PDB entry 3LTF | X-ray diffraction, 3.20 A resolution | chains A and C of the 4 polymer chains in the assembly

Chain A (and C):
Name: Epidermal growth factor receptor
From: Drosophila melanogaster
Notes: EC 2.7.10.-; fragment: ectodomain, residues 100-688; chain C of this document is another copy of the same molecule, construct and numbering; everything in this record applies to it too
Reference sequence: P04412 (P04412_DROME); residues 1-589 here correspond to UniProt positions 100-688 (UniProt number = residue number + 99)
Sequence (601 residues; numbered -5 to 595; the number before each row is that of its first residue; numbers below 1 keep their minus sign (His-5 is residue -5)):
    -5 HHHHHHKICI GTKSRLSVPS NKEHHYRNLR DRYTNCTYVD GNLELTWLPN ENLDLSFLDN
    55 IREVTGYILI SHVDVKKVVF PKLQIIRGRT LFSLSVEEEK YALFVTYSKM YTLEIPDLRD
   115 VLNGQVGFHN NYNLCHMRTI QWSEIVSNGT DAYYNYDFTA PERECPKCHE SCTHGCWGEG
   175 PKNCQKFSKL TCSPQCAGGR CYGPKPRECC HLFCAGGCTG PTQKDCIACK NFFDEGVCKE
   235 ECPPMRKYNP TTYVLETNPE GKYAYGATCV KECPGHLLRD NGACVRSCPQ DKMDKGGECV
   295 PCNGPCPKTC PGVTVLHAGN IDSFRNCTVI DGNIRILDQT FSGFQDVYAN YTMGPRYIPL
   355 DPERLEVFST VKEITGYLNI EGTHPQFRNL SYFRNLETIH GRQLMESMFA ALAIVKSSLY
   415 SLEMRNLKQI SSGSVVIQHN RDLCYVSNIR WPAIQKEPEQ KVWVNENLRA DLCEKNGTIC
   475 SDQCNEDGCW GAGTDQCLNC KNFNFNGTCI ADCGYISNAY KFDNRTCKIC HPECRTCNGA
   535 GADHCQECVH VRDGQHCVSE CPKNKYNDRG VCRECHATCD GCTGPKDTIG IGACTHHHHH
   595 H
Disordered / not traced: -5 to -3, 90-91, 148-153, 526-530, 533-595 (chain C: -5 to -1, 144-152, 540-595)
Cystine bridges: Cys3-Cys30, Cys129-Cys159, Cys162-Cys170, Cys166-Cys178, Cys186-Cys195, Cys190-Cys203, Cys204-Cys212, Cys208-Cys220, Cys223-Cys232, Cys236-Cys263, Cys267-Cys278, Cys282-Cys293, Cys296-Cys300, Cys304-Cys321, Cys438-Cys467, Cys474-Cys483, Cys478-Cys491, Cys494-Cys503, Cys507-Cys521, Cys524-Cys531
Covalent attachments: N-acetylglucosamine (NAG) linked to Asn383; glycan linked to Asn470
Sequence notes: expression tag (-5 to 0, 590-595); conflict Glu38 (Lys137 in P04412), Gly230 (Ala329 in P04412), Cys232 (Ser331 in P04412), Leu359 (Arg458 in P04412), Asn493 (Thr592 in P04412)
Small-molecule neighbours: malonate ion (MLI): Ser441, Arg463, Ala464
Curated features (UniProtKB/Swiss-Prot):
  - glycosylation (N-linked (GlcNAc...) asparagine): Asn29, Asn142, Asn320, Asn344, Asn383, Asn470, Asn500, Asn518
What the authors report for this chain:
  - self-association interface (contacts with another copy of this molecule): Pro188, Gln189, Pro200, Arg201, His205, Leu206, Phe207

Chain A / chain C interface:
Contacting residue pairs (65):
  Asp34(A) - Tyr247(C)  hydrogen bond
  Arg83(A) - Thr245(C)
  Thr84(A) - Thr245(C)
  Gln189(A) - Pro200(C)
  Cys190(A) - Arg201(C)  hydrogen bond (backbone-side chain)
  Ala191(A) - Arg201(C)
  Gly192(A) - Arg201(C)
  Gly193(A) - Arg201(C)
  Pro200(A) - Pro200(C)
  Arg201(A) - Gln189(C)  hydrogen bond (backbone-side chain)
  Cys203(A) - Gln189(C)  hydrogen bond (backbone-side chain)
  Cys203(A) - Arg201(C)
  Cys204(A) - Arg201(C)  hydrogen bond (backbone-side chain)
  His205(A) - Gln189(C)
  Leu206(A) - Arg201(C)
  Pro215(A) - Pro188(C)  hydrophobic
  Pro215(A) - Gln189(C)
  Thr216(A) - Ala191(C)
  Gln217(A) - Ala191(C)
  Glu234(A) - His205(C)  salt bridge
  Glu235(A) - Phe207(C)
  Glu235(A) - Glu234(C)
  Glu235(A) - Glu235(C)
  Pro238(A) - Glu235(C)
  Arg240(A) - Asp274(C)  salt bridge
  Arg240(A) - Pro283(C)
  Arg240(A) - Lys286(C)
  Tyr242(A) - Phe226(C)  hydrophobic
  Tyr242(A) - Ala258(C)
  Tyr242(A) - Tyr259(C)
  Tyr242(A) - Gly260(C)  hydrogen bond (side chain-backbone)
  Tyr242(A) - Ala277(C)  hydrophobic
  Tyr242(A) - Cys278(C)  hydrogen bond (side chain-backbone)
  Pro244(A) - Arg83(C)
  Thr245(A) - Arg83(C)  hydrogen bond
  Thr246(A) - Arg280(C)
  Tyr247(A) - Tyr259(C)  hydrophobic
  Tyr247(A) - Gly260(C)
  Tyr247(A) - Val279(C)
  Tyr247(A) - Arg280(C)  hydrogen bond (backbone-backbone)
  Val248(A) - Val279(C)  hydrophobic
  Val248(A) - Ser281(C)
  Leu249(A) - Asp274(C)
  Leu249(A) - Asn275(C)
  Ala258(A) - Tyr242(C)  hydrogen bond (backbone-side chain)
  Tyr259(A) - Tyr242(C)
  Tyr259(A) - Tyr247(C)  hydrophobic
  Gly260(A) - Tyr242(C)  hydrogen bond (backbone-side chain)
  Gly260(A) - Pro244(C)
  Gly260(A) - Tyr247(C)
  Leu271(A) - Tyr247(C)  hydrophobic
  Asp274(A) - Arg240(C)  salt bridge
  Asp274(A) - Leu249(C)
  Asn275(A) - Arg240(C)
  Asn275(A) - Asn275(C)  hydrogen bond
  Ala277(A) - Tyr242(C)  hydrophobic
  Cys278(A) - Tyr242(C)  hydrogen bond (backbone-side chain)
  Cys278(A) - Tyr247(C)
  Val279(A) - Tyr247(C)
  Val279(A) - Val248(C)  hydrophobic
  Val279(A) - Leu249(C)
  Arg280(A) - Tyr247(C)  hydrogen bond (backbone-backbone)
  Pro283(A) - Arg240(C)
  Pro295(A) - Pro295(C)  hydrophobic
  Asn297(A) - Asn297(C)  hydrogen bond (side chain-backbone)
Also at the interface, not in a pair above, chain A (45 interface residues in all): Arg194, Glu202, Phe207, Ser281
Also at the interface, not in a pair above, chain C (35 interface residues in all): Leu206, Ala261, Gly298

Summary:
Chain A and chain C form an interface of 45 and 35 residues respectively; the contacts include 15 hydrogen
bonds and 3 salt bridges. Polar contacts include Glu234(A)-His205(C), Arg240(A)-Asp274(C) and
Asp34(A)-Tyr247(C). Chain A binds malonate ion. N-acetylglucosamine is covalently linked to Asn383(A). From
the paper: a self-association interface involving Pro188(A), Gln189(A) and Pro200(A) among others.
Chain A and chain C are both Epidermal growth factor receptor (Drosophila melanogaster); the structure,
Crystal Structure of the Drosophila Epidermal Growth Factor Receptor ectodomain in complex with Spitz, was
determined by X-ray diffraction, deposited together with 3LTG.
